8CII - chains E and C of the 6 polymer chains in the assembly; structure by electron microscopy, 2.70 A resolution.

Chain E:
Molecule: Spike protein S2'
Source organism: Homo sapiens
Reference sequence: P0DTC2 (SPIKE_SARS2); residues 327-528 here = UniProt positions 327-528
Amino-acid sequence (202 residues; numbered 327 to 528; the number before each row is that of its first residue):
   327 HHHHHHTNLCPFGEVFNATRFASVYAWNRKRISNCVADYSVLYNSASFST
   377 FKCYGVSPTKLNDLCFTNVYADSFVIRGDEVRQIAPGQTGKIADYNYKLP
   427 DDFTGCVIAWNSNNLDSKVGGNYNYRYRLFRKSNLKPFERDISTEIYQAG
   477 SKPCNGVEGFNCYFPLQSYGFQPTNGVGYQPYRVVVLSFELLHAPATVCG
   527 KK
Unresolved in the structure: 327-332, 518-528
Differences from the reference sequence: conflict His327 (Val in P0DTC2), His328 (Arg in P0DTC2), His329 (Phe in P0DTC2), His330 (Pro in P0DTC2), His331 (Asn in P0DTC2), His332 (Ile in P0DTC2), Arg452 (Leu in P0DTC2), Lys478 (Thr in P0DTC2), Lys527 (Pro in P0DTC2)
Disulfide bonds: Cys336-Cys361, Cys379-Cys432, Cys480-Cys488
Covalently attached groups: glycan linked to Asn343
Swiss-Prot annotation at these positions:
  - region: Arg403 to Asp405 (Integrin-binding motif), Asn448 to Tyr451, Tyr453 to Phe456 (Immunodominant HLA epitope recognized by the CD8+)
  - glycosylation: Asn343 (N-linked (GlcNAc...) (complex) asparagine)
  - natural variant: Gly339 (G339D: In strain: Omicron/BA.1, Omicron/BA.2 and 4 more; G339H: In strain: Omicron/BA.2.75, Omicron/XBB.1.5 and 1 more), Arg346 (R346K: In strain: Mu/B.1.621; R346T: In strain: Omicron/BQ.1.1, Omicron/XBB.1.5 and 1 more), Leu368 (L368I: In strain: Omicron/XBB.1.5, Omicron/EG.5.1), Ser371 (S371F: In strain: Omicron/BA.2, Omicron/BA.2.12.1 and 6 more; S371L: In strain: Omicron/BA.1), Ser373 (S373P: In strain: Omicron/BA.1, Omicron/BA.2 and 7 more), Ser375 (S375F: In strain: Omicron/BA.1, Omicron/BA.2 and 7 more), Thr376 (T376A: In strain: Omicron/BA.2, Omicron/BA.2.12.1 and 5 more), Asp405 (D405N: In strain: Omicron/BA.2, Omicron/BA.2.12.1 and 6 more), Arg408 (R408S: In strain: Omicron/BA.2, Omicron/BA.2.12.1 and 6 more), Lys417 (K417N: In strain: Beta/B.1.351, Omicron/BA.1 and 8 more; K417T: In strain: Gamma/P.1), Asn440 (N440K: In strain: Omicron/BA.1, Omicron/BA.2 and 7 more), Lys444 (K444T: In strain: Omicron/BQ.1.1), 16 further natural variant entries in UniProt
  - mutagenesis: Asn343 (N343Q: Reduced viral infectivity), Tyr453 (Y453F: Decreased HLA binding to NF9 epitope. Increased binding affinity to human ACE2), Ala475 (A475V: Increased resistance to neutralizing antibodies), Val483 (V483A: Increased resistance to neutralizing antibodies), Glu484 (E484D: Increased replication in human TMEM106B overexpressing cells), Phe490 (F490L: Increased resistance to neutralizing antibodies and human covalescent sera neutralization), Gln493 (Q493N: Reduced host ACE2-binding affinity in vitro; Q493Y: Reduced host ACE2-binding affinity in vitro), Asn501 (N501T: Reduced host ACE2-binding affinity in vitro; N501Y: Increased binding affinity to human ACE2), His519 (H519P: Increased resistance to human covalescent sera neutralization)

Chain C:
Molecule: C1 nanobody
Source organism: Lama glama
Notes: antibody fragment or engineered binder
Amino-acid sequence (131 residues; row label = number of the first residue in the row):
     1 QVQLVESGGGLVQPGGSLRLSCAASGFTNDFYSIAWFRQAPGKEREGVSW
    51 LSVSDNTPTYVDSVKDRFTISRHNANNTVYLQMNMLKPEDTAIYYCAAGR
   101 FAGRDTWPSSYDYWGQGTQVTVSSKHHHHHH
Unresolved in the structure: 1, 125-131
Disulfide bonds: Cys22-Cys96

Chain E / chain C interface:
Residue-residue contacts - 38 pairs, chain E then chain C:
  Tyr369(E) - Thr57(C)
  Tyr369(E) - Thr59(C)
  Tyr369(E) - Gly103(C)
  Tyr369(E) - Arg104(C)  hydrogen bond (backbone-side chain)
  Asn370(E) - Thr57(C)
  Ser371(E) - Arg104(C)  hydrogen bond (backbone-side chain)
  Phe374(E) - Arg104(C)  hydrogen bond (backbone-side chain)
  Ser375(E) - Arg104(C)
  Ser375(E) - Asp105(C)
  Ser375(E) - Thr106(C)
  Thr376(E) - Arg104(C)
  Thr376(E) - Asp105(C)  hydrogen bond
  Thr376(E) - Trp107(C)
  Phe377(E) - Gly103(C)
  Phe377(E) - Arg104(C)  hydrogen bond (backbone-backbone)
  Lys378(E) - Phe101(C)
  Lys378(E) - Ala102(C)
  Lys378(E) - Asp105(C)  salt bridge
  Lys378(E) - Ser110(C)  hydrogen bond
  Cys379(E) - Phe31(C)
  Cys379(E) - Phe101(C)
  Cys379(E) - Ala102(C)  hydrogen bond (backbone-backbone)
  Tyr380(E) - Phe31(C)  hydrophobic
  Tyr380(E) - Arg100(C)
  Tyr380(E) - Phe101(C)  hydrophobic
  Gly381(E) - Phe31(C)
  Ser383(E) - Ser54(C)  hydrogen bond
  Ser383(E) - Asp55(C)
  Pro384(E) - Asp55(C)
  Pro384(E) - Ala102(C)
  Thr385(E) - Asp55(C)  hydrogen bond
  Thr385(E) - Thr57(C)
  Gly404(E) - Trp107(C)
  Asp405(E) - Trp107(C)
  Arg408(E) - Ser109(C)
  Val503(E) - Trp107(C)
  Gly504(E) - Trp107(C)
  Tyr508(E) - Trp107(C)
Also at the interface, not in a pair above, chain E (23 interface residues in all): Val382, Lys386, Val407
Also at the interface, not in a pair above, chain C (16 interface residues in all): Ser52

Overview:
23 residues of chain E and 16 residues of chain C are in contact; the contacts include 9 hydrogen bonds and 1
salt bridge. Polar contacts include Lys378(E)-Asp105(C), Tyr369(E)-Arg104(C) and Ser371(E)-Arg104(C). UniProt
lists 9 mutagenesis sites on chain E.
Here chain E is Spike protein S2' (Homo sapiens) and chain C is C1 nanobody (Lama glama). Entry 8CII
(Delta-RBD complex with BA.2-07 fab, SARS1-34 fab and C1 nanobody) was determined by electron microscopy.
